8C8Q - chains C and D of the 13 polymer chains in the assembly; structure by electron microscopy, 3.36 A resolution.

Chain C:
Name: Cytochrome c oxidase subunit 3
From: Schizosaccharomyces pombe
Notes: EC 7.1.1.9
UniProt: P14575 (COX3_SCHPO); residues 1-269 here = UniProt positions 1-269
Chain sequence (269 residues; row label = number of the first residue in the row):
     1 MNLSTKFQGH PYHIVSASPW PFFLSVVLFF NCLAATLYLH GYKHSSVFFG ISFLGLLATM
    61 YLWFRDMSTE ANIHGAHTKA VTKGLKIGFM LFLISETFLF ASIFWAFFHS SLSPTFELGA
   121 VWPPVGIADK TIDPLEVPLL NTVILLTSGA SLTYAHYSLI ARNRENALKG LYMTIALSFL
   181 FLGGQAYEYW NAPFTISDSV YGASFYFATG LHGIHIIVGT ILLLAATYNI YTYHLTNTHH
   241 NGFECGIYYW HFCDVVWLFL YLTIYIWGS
Not modelled in the structure: 1

Chain D:
Name: Cytochrome c oxidase subunit 4, mitochondrial
From: Schizosaccharomyces pombe
UniProt: P79010 (COX4_SCHPO); numbering as in UniProt (aligned over 1-159)
Chain sequence (159 residues; each row starts with the number of its first residue):
     1 MFMNSMLRVS RQRAAVRSTV SLYRGFVSAS IRRNEQNVVK AAAQELANAK EPSDLIGPGG
    61 RDGEVPTDLE QATGLERYEL LSELSGRDAF DMKPLDASRK GTLTDPIMVT SLDPYRHIGC
   121 TGSPSGSHNL IWMTVYKDKL RRCPECGSVY KLKFMGDPN
Not modelled in the structure: 1-38
Bound ions: Zn2+: Cys-120, His-128, Cys-143, Cys-146
Swiss-Prot annotation at these positions:
  - binding site (Zn(2+)): Cys-120, His-128, Cys-143, Cys-146

Interface between chain C and chain D:
Residue-residue contacts (34):
  Leu-3(C) with Ala-49(D)
  Ser-4(C) with Tyr-78(D), hydrogen bond
  Thr-5(C) with Asp-157(D)
  Lys-6(C) with Lys-50(D), hydrogen bond (side chain-backbone)
  Phe-7(C) with Pro-52(D), hydrophobic
  Gln-8(C) with Leu-75(D); Phe-90(D)
  Gly-9(C) with Phe-90(D)
  Pro-11(C) with Phe-90(D), hydrophobic
  Ile-73(C) with Thr-73(D)
  Gly-75(C) with Thr-73(D); Leu-75(D), hydrogen bond (backbone-backbone); Glu-76(D)
  His-77(C) with Glu-76(D)
  Thr-78(C) with Leu-75(D); Glu-76(D); Glu-79(D)
  Lys-79(C) with Glu-79(D), salt bridge; Glu-83(D), salt bridge
  Leu-159(C) with Val-65(D), hydrophobic
  Arg-162(C) with Val-65(D), hydrogen bond (side chain-backbone); Thr-67(D)
  Arg-164(C) with Gly-63(D)
  Tyr-233(C) with Asp-62(D); Gly-63(D), hydrogen bond (side chain-backbone); Glu-64(D); Gln-71(D)
  Leu-235(C) with Pro-66(D)
  Thr-236(C) with Pro-66(D); Thr-67(D)
  Asn-237(C) with Pro-66(D); Thr-67(D)
  Thr-238(C) with Asp-68(D)
  His-239(C) with Glu-76(D), salt bridge
Interface residues without a listed pair, chain C (25 interface residues in all): His-10, His-74, His-234
Interface residues without a listed pair, chain D (24 interface residues in all): Leu-55, Arg-61, Glu-70, Gly-74, Met-92

Summary:
25 residues of chain C and 24 residues of chain D are in contact; the contacts include 5 hydrogen bonds and 3
salt bridges. Polar pairs include Lys-79(C)/Glu-79(D), Lys-79(C)/Glu-83(D) and His-239(C)/Glu-76(D). From
UniProt: 4 Zn2+-binding residues on chain D.
Chain C is Cytochrome c oxidase subunit 3 and chain D is Cytochrome c oxidase subunit 4, mitochondrial, both
from Schizosaccharomyces pombe; the structure, Cytochrome c oxidase from Schizosaccharomyces pombe, was
determined by electron microscopy.
